Entry 3SIJ (X-ray diffraction, 1.90 A resolution); this record covers chain A.

== Chain A ==
Molecule: poly(ADP-ribose) glycohydrolase
From: Thermomonospora curvata
Notes: EC 3.2.1.143
Reference sequence: D1AC29 (D1AC29_THECD); residues 3-279 here correspond to UniProt positions 40-316 (UniProt number = residue number + 37)
Chain sequence (277 residues; each row starts with the number of its first residue):
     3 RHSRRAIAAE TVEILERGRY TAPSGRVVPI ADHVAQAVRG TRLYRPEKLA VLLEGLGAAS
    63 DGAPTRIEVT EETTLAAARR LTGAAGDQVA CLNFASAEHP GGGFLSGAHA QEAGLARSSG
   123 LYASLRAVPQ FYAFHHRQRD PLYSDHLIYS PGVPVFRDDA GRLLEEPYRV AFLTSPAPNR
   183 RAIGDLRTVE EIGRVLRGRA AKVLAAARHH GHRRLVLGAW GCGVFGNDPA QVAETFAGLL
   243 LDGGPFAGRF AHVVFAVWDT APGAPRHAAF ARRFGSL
Unresolved in the structure: 58-66, 277-279
Construct notes: engineered mutation Ala115 (Glu152 in D1AC29)
Reported in the primary citation:
  - catalytic residues: Glu114, Phe227
  - mutagenesis - E114A: abolished catalytic activity

== In short ==
The paper reports catalytic residues Glu114 and Phe227; E114A abolishes catalytic activity.
Chain A is poly(ADP-ribose) glycohydrolase (Thermomonospora curvata); the structure, The X-ray crystal
structure of poly(ADP-ribose) glycohydrolase E115A mutant from Thermomonospora curvata, was determined by
X-ray diffraction together with 3SIG, 3SIH and 3SII from the same study.
